Entry 8UCJ (electron microscopy, 3.20 A resolution); this record covers chains c and g of the 12 polymer chains in the assembly.

[Chain c]
Name: Cytochrome c oxidase subunit 3
Organism: Komagataella pastoris
UniProt: F2R0J6 (F2R0J6_KOMPC); residues 1-269 here = UniProt positions 1-269
Chain sequence (269 residues; each row starts with the number of its first residue):
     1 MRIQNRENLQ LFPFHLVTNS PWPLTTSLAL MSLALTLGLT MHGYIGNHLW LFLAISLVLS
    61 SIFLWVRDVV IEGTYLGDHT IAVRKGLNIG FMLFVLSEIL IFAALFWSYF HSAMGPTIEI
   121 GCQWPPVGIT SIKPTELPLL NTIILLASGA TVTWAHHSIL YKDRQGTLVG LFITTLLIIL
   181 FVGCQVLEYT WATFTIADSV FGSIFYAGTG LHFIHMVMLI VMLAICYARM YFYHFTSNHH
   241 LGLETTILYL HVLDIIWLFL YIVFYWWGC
Sequence notes: conflict I45 (Met in F2R0J6), I55 (Met in F2R0J6), I62 (Met in F2R0J6), I81 (Met in F2R0J6), I89 (Met in F2R0J6), I101 (Met in F2R0J6), I120 (Met in F2R0J6), I129 (Met in F2R0J6), I132 (Met in F2R0J6), I143 (Met in F2R0J6), I247 (Met in F2R0J6), L248 (Thr in F2R0J6)
Ligand contacts:
  - 1,2-diacyl-sn-glycero-3-phoshocholine (PCF): I101, L105, Y189, T190, W191, A192, T193, F194, T195, I196, Y206, A207, G210, L211
  - phosphatidylethanolamine (PTY), molecule 1: H15, V17, I62, W65, E72, H79, L87, F91, F94
  - phosphatidylethanolamine (PTY), molecule 2: L59, I62, F63, V66, V69, V70, G73, T74, H79, L87, F91, M218, V221, M222, I225, R229, H234, F235, H239, H240, L241, G242

[Chain g]
Name: Cytochrome c oxidase subunit 7
Organism: Komagataella pastoris
UniProt: F2QS38 (F2QS38_KOMPC); residues 3-60 here correspond to UniProt positions 23-80 (UniProt number = residue number + 20)
Chain sequence (58 residues; each row starts with the number of its first residue):
     3 TATEKIIELQ KFYQSTNKPI YAAHPRSKYY LIPYFGLLGV SVAATLFYTG RACFGIKD

[Chain c / chain g interface]
Contacting residue pairs (45; chain c residue first):
  T18(c) - I22(g)
  N19(c) - Y23(g)
  P21(c) - Y23(g)
  W22(c) - Y23(g)  hydrophobic
  W22(c) - L33(g)  hydrophobic
  T25(c) - Y36(g)  hydrogen bond
  T25(c) - F37(g)
  T25(c) - L40(g)
  L28(c) - V44(g)
  S32(c) - S43(g)
  S32(c) - T47(g)
  L35(c) - T51(g)
  T36(c) - T47(g)
  L39(c) - Y50(g)
  L39(c) - T51(g)
  H42(c) - K59(g)  hydrogen bond (backbone-side chain)
  Y44(c) - Y50(g)
  Y44(c) - A54(g)  hydrophobic
  Y44(c) - I58(g)
  Y44(c) - K59(g)
  Y44(c) - D60(g)
  I45(c) - Y50(g)  hydrophobic
  I45(c) - D60(g)
  W50(c) - V42(g)  hydrophobic
  W50(c) - A46(g)  hydrophobic
  L57(c) - Y36(g)
  L57(c) - L39(g)
  L57(c) - L40(g)  hydrophobic
  L57(c) - S43(g)
  S60(c) - Y36(g)
  S61(c) - Y36(g)  hydrogen bond
  L64(c) - Y36(g)  hydrophobic
  D68(c) - Y23(g)
  I71(c) - Y15(g)  hydrophobic
  I71(c) - I22(g)  hydrophobic
  T74(c) - Q12(g)  hydrogen bond (backbone-side chain)
  Y75(c) - I8(g)  hydrophobic
  Y75(c) - L11(g)  hydrophobic
  Y75(c) - Q12(g)
  L76(c) - Y15(g)
  L76(c) - Q16(g)  hydrogen bond (backbone-side chain)
  L76(c) - I22(g)  hydrophobic
  Y233(c) - T5(g)
  Y233(c) - E6(g)
  Y233(c) - I8(g)
Also at the interface, not in a pair above, chain c (29 interface residues in all): A29, R67, E72, F232, H234
Also at the interface, not in a pair above, chain g (26 interface residues in all): Y32

[Overview]
The interface between chain c and chain g involves 29 residues on one side and 26 on the other; the contacts
include 5 hydrogen bonds. Polar pairs include T25(c)-Y36(g), H42(c)-K59(g) and S61(c)-Y36(g). Chain c binds
phosphatidylethanolamine and 1,2-diacyl-sn-glycero-3-phoshocholine.
Here chain c is Cytochrome c oxidase subunit 3 and chain g is Cytochrome c oxidase subunit 7, both from
Komagataella pastoris. Entry 8UCJ (CryoEM structure of Komagataella pastoris Cytochrome c oxidase (11
subunits) in complex with human VMAT2) was determined by electron microscopy.
